Entry 8VMJ (electron microscopy, 3.10 A resolution); this record covers chains H and Q of the 10 polymer chains in the assembly.

Chain H:
Molecule: 157-nt DNA strand
Organism: Homo sapiens
Sequence (157 nucleotides; each row starts with the number of its first residue):
     1 CAGGATGTATATATCTGAGACGTGCCTGGAGACTAGGGAGTAATCCCCTT
    51 GGCGGTTTAAACGCGGGGGACAGCGCGTACGTGCGTTTTAGCGGTGCTAG
   101 AGCTGTCTACGACCAATTGAGCGGCCTGGGCACCGGGATTCTCCAGCCGC
   151 CGGCAGC

Chain Q:
Protein: Histone H4
Organism: Homo sapiens
UniProtKB: P62805 (H4_HUMAN); residues 0-102 here correspond to UniProt positions 1-103 (UniProt number = residue number + 1)
Sequence (103 residues; row label = number of the first residue in the row; numbering starts at 0):
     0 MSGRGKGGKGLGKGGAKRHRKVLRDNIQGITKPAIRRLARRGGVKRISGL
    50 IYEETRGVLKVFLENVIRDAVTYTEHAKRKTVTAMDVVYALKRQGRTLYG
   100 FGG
Not modelled in the structure: 0-15
Swiss-Prot annotation at these positions:
  - DNA-binding region: Lys-16 to Lys-20
  - modified residue: Ser-1 (N-acetylserine), Arg-3 (Asymmetric dimethylarginine), Lys-5 (N6-(2-hydroxyisobutyryl)lysine), Lys-8 (N6-(2-hydroxyisobutyryl)lysine), Lys-12 (N6-(2-hydroxyisobutyryl)lysine), Lys-16 (N6-(2-hydroxyisobutyryl)lysine), Lys-20 (N6,N6,N6-trimethyllysine), Lys-31 (N6-(2-hydroxyisobutyryl)lysine), Lys-44 (N6-(2-hydroxyisobutyryl)lysine), Ser-47 (Phosphoserine), Tyr-51 (Phosphotyrosine), Lys-59 (N6-(2-hydroxyisobutyryl)lysine), Lys-77 (N6-(2-hydroxyisobutyryl)lysine), Lys-79 (N6-(2-hydroxyisobutyryl)lysine), Thr-80 (Phosphothreonine), Tyr-88 (Phosphotyrosine), Lys-91 (N6-(2-hydroxyisobutyryl)lysine)
  - cross-link (Glycyl lysine isopeptide (Lys-Gly)): Lys-12 (interchain with G-Cter in SUMO2), Lys-20 (interchain with G-Cter in SUMO2), Lys-31 (interchain with G-Cter in SUMO2), Lys-59 (interchain with G-Cter in SUMO2), Lys-79 (interchain with G-Cter in SUMO2), Lys-91 (interchain with G-Cter in SUMO2)

How chain H and chain Q interact:
Pairs across the interface (10):
  DG81(H) / Arg-45(Q)  sugar contact
  DG81(H) / Ile-46(Q)  sugar contact
  DT82(H) / Arg-35(Q)  salt bridge to the phosphate
  DT82(H) / Lys-44(Q)  phosphate contact
  DT82(H) / Arg-45(Q)  phosphate contact
  DT82(H) / Ile-46(Q)  hydrogen bond to the phosphate
  DA101(H) / Lys-79(Q)  salt bridge to the phosphate
  DG102(H) / Arg-78(Q)  phosphate contact
  DG102(H) / Lys-79(Q)  hydrogen bond to the phosphate
  DG102(H) / Thr-80(Q)  hydrogen bond to the phosphate
Other interface residues (no listed pair), chain H (5 interface residues in all): DG83
Other interface residues (no listed pair), chain Q (10 interface residues in all): Arg-39, Ser-47, Gly-48

Overview:
Chain H and chain Q form an interface of 5 and 10 residues respectively, with 3 hydrogen bonds and 2 salt
bridges. Among the polar pairs are DT82(H)/Ile-46(Q), DG102(H)/Lys-79(Q) and DG102(H)/Thr-80(Q). UniProt lists
a DNA-binding region on chain Q.
Here chain H is a 157-nt DNA strand and chain Q is Histone H4, both from Homo sapiens. Entry 8VMJ (H3K4me3
nucleosome bound to PRC2_AJ119-450) was determined by electron microscopy, deposited together with 8VMI, 8VML,
8VMN, 8VNV, 8VNZ, 8VO0 and 8VOB.
